6KEW - chains A and B; structure by X-ray diffraction, 2.29 A resolution.

# Chain A (and B)
Molecule: Phosphoribulokinase
From: Arabidopsis thaliana
Notes: EC 2.7.1.19; chain B of this document is another copy of the same molecule, construct and numbering; everything in this record applies to it too
UniProtKB: P25697 (KPPR_ARATH); residues 3-351 here correspond to UniProt positions 47-395 (UniProt number = residue number + 44)
Sequence (359 residues; row label = number of the first residue in the row):
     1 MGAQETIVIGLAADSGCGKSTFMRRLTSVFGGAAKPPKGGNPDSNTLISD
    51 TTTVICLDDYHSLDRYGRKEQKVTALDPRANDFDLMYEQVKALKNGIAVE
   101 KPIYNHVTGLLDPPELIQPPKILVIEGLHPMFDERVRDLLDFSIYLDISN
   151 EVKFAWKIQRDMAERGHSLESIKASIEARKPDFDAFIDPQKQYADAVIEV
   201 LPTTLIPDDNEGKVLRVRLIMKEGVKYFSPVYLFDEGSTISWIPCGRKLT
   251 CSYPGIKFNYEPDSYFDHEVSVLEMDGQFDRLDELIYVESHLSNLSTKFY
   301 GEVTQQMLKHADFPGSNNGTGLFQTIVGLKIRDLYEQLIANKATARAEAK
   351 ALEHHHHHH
Unresolved in the structure: 1-4, 347-359 (chain B: 1-4, 348-359)
Sequence notes: expression tag (1-2, 352-359)
Cystine bridges: C17-C56, C245-C251
Reported in the primary citation:
  - conformationally variable residues (loop rearrangement): D14 to T21
  - mutagenesis - D58A, Y104F, H106A: abolished catalytic activity
  - mutagenesis - S15A, K19A, S20A, R65A, W156A: decreased catalytic activity
  - mutagenesis - K19A, W156A: decreased binding to ATP
  - mutagenesis - S15A, S20A: unchanged binding to ATP
  - mutagenesis - D58A, R65A, Y104F, H106A: decreased binding to Ru5P
  - catalytic residues: D58, H106

# Interface between chain A and chain B
Residue-residue contacts - 11 pairs, chain A then chain B:
  D82(A) with E70(B)
  L85(A) with D64(B)
  E88(A) with D64(B); L110(B)
  I97(A) with P113(B), hydrophobic; P114(B)
  E100(A) with S62(B); D82(B)
  P102(A) with Q71(B)
  L111(A) with Q71(B)
  P114(A) with S62(B)
Also at the interface, not in a pair above, chain A (12 interface residues in all): S62, D112, P113, L116
Also at the interface, not in a pair above, chain B (12 interface residues in all): H61, R79, L85, L111

# Summary
The chain A/chain B interface involves 12 residues from each chain. From the paper: catalytic residues D58(A)
and H106(A); S15A, K19A and S20A of chain A, among others, reduce catalytic activity; 8 substitutions were
tested in all.
Chain A and chain B are both Phosphoribulokinase (Arabidopsis thaliana); the structure, Crystal structure of
oxidized phosphoribulokinase from Arabidopsis thaliana, was determined by X-ray diffraction (same publication
as 6KEV, 6KEX and 6KEZ).
